Entry 4JK2 (X-ray diffraction, 4.20 A resolution (low resolution: residue-level contacts below are approximate; hydrogen-bond / salt-bridge calls are withheld)); this record covers chains B and D of the 6 polymer chains in the assembly.

== Chain B ==
Protein: Escherichia coli RNA polymerase alpha subunit
Source organism: Escherichia coli
Notes: EC 2.7.7.6
UniProt: P0A7Z4 (RPOA_ECOLI); numbering as in UniProt (aligned over 1-329)
Amino-acid sequence (329 residues; each row starts with the number of its first residue):
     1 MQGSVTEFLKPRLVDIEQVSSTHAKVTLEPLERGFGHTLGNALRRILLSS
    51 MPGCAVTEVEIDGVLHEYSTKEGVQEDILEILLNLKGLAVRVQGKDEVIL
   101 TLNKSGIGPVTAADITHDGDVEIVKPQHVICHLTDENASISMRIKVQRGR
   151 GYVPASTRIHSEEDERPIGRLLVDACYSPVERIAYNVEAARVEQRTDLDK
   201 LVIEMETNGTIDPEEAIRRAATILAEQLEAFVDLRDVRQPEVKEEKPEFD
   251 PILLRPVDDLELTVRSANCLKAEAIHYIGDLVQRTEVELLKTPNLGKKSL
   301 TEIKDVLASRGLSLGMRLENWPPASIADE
Disordered / not traced: 1-5, 158-167, 237-329
Curated features (UniProtKB/Swiss-Prot):
  - region: E162 to E165 (Required for interaction with Crp at class II promoters)
  - modified residue: R265 (ADP-ribosylarginine), K297 (N6-acetyllysine), K298 (N6-acetyllysine)
  - mutagenesis: R45 (R45C: In rpoA112; temperature-sensitive, blocks RNA polymerase assembly), E162 to E165 (5-fold decrease in CRP-class II promoter-dependent transcription), E165 (E165K: 5-fold decrease in CRP-class II promoter-dependent transcription), R191 (R191C: In rpoA101; temperature-sensitive)

== Chain D ==
Protein: Escherichia coli RNA polymerase beta' subunit
Source organism: Escherichia coli
Notes: EC 2.7.7.6
UniProt: P0A8T7 (RPOC_ECOLI); residues 1-1407 here = UniProt positions 1-1407
Amino-acid sequence (1407 residues; row label = number of the first residue in the row):
     1 MKDLLKFLKAQTKTEEFDAIKIALASPDMIRSWSFGEVKKPETINYRTFK
    51 PERDGLFCARIFGPVKDYECLCGKYKRLKHRGVICEKCGVEVTQTKVRRE
   101 RMGHIELASPTAHIWFLKSLPSRIGLLLDMPLRDIERVLYFESYVVIEGG
   151 MTNLERQQILTEEQYLDALEEFGDEFDAKMGAEAIQALLKSMDLEQECEQ
   201 LREELNETNSETKRKKLTKRIKLLEAFVQSGNKPEWMILTVLPVLPPDLR
   251 PLVPLDGGRFATSDLNDLYRRVINRNNRLKRLLDLAAPDIIVRNEKRMLQ
   301 EAVDALLDNGRRGRAITGSNKRPLKSLADMIKGKQGRFRQNLLGKRVDYS
   351 GRSVITVGPYLRLHQCGLPKKMALELFKPFIYGKLELRGLATTIKAAKKM
   401 VEREEAVVWDILDEVIREHPVLLNRAPTLHRLGIQAFEPVLIEGKAIQLH
   451 PLVCAAYNADFDGDQMAVHVPLTLEAQLEARALMMSTNNILSPANGEPII
   501 VPSQDVVLGLYYMTRDCVNAKGEGMVLTGPKEAERLYRSGLASLHARVKV
   551 RITEYEKDANGELVAKTSLKDTTVGRAILWMIVPKGLPYSIVNQALGKKA
   601 ISKMLNTCYRILGLKPTVIFADQIMYTGFAYAARSGASVGIDDMVIPEKK
   651 HEIISEAEAEVAEIQEQFQSGLVTAGERYNKVIDIWAAANDRVSKAMMDN
   701 LQTETVINRDGQEEKQVSFNSIYMMADSGARGSAAQIRQLAGMRGLMAKP
   751 DGSIIETPITANFREGLNVLQYFISTHGARKGLADTALKTANSGYLTRRL
   801 VDVAQDLVVTEDDCGTHEGIMMTPVIEGGDVKEPLRDRVLGRVTAEDVLK
   851 PGTADILVPRNTLLHEQWCDLLEENSVDAVKVRSVVSCDTDFGVCAHCYG
   901 RDLARGHIINKGEAIGVIAAQSIGEPGTQLTMRTFHIGGAASRAAAESSI
   951 QVKNKGSIKLSNVKSVVNSSGKLVITSRNTELKLIDEFGRTKESYKVPYG
  1001 AVLAKGDGEQVAGGETVANWDPHTMPVITEVSGFVRFTDMIDGQTITRQT
  1051 DELTGLSSLVVLDSAERTAGGKDLRPALKIVDAQGNDVLIPGTDMPAQYF
  1101 LPGKAIVQLEDGVQISSGDTLARIPQESGGTKDITGGLPRVADLFEARRP
  1151 KEPAILAEISGIVSFGKETKGKRRLVITPVDGSDPYEEMIPKWRQLNVFE
  1201 GERVERGDVISDGPEAPHDILRLRGVHAVTRYIVNEVQDVYRLQGVKIND
  1251 KHIEVIVRQMLRKATIVNAGSSDFLEGEQVEYSRVKIANRELEANGKVGA
  1301 TYSRDLLGITKASLATESFISAASFQETTRVLTEAAVAGKRDELRGLKEN
  1351 VIVGRLIPAGTGYAYHQDRMRRRAAGEAPAAPQVTAEDASASLAELLNAG
  1401 LGGSDNE
Disordered / not traced: 1-7, 334-343, 934-1132, 1377-1407
Bound ions: Zn2+ site 1: C70, C72, C85, C88; Zn2+ site 2: C814, C888, C898
Ligand contacts: 0O2 (guanosine 5'-(tetrahydrogen triphosphate) 3'-(trihydrogen diphosphate)): R362, L363, H364, K615, I619, D622
Curated features (UniProtKB/Swiss-Prot):
  - binding site (Zn(2+)): C70, C72, C85, C88, C814, C888, C895, C898
  - binding site (Mg(2+)): D460, D462, D464
  - modified residue: K983 (N6-acetyllysine)
  - mutagenesis: Q504 (Q504P: Resistant to antibiotics salinamide A and B), N690 (N690D: Resistant to antibiotics salinamide A and B), M697 (M697V: Resistant to antibiotics salinamide A and B), A735 (A735T: Resistant to antibiotics salinamide A and B), R738 (R738C/H/P/S: Resistant to antibiotics salinamide A and B), A748 (A748E: Resistant to antibiotics salinamide A and B), P758 (P758S/T: Resistant to antibiotics salinamide A and B), F763 (F763C: Resistant to antibiotics salinamide A and B), S775 (S775A: Resistant to antibiotics salinamide A and B), A779 (A779T/V: Resistant to antibiotics salinamide A and B), R780 (R780C: Resistant to antibiotics salinamide A and B), G782 (G782A/C: Resistant to antibiotics salinamide A and B), 1 further mutagenesis entry in UniProt
Reported in the primary citation:
  - binding site for 0O2: R362, K615

== How chain B and chain D interact ==
Residue-residue contacts (25; chain B residue first):
  R44(B) - Y537(D)
  R44(B) - R634(D)
  R45(B) - R538(D)
  L48(B) - E534(D)
  L48(B) - Y537(D)
  L48(B) - R538(D)
  S49(B) - R538(D)
  L83(B) - V526(D)
  L83(B) - L527(D)
  L83(B) - R551(D)
  N84(B) - R551(D)
  K86(B) - V526(D)
  K86(B) - R535(D)
  Y152(B) - L527(D)
  Y152(B) - R535(D)
  D174(B) - R535(D)
  S178(B) - E534(D)
  V180(B) - E534(D)
  E181(B) - K531(D)
  E181(B) - E534(D)
  R182(B) - M581(D)
  R191(B) - E443(D)
  E193(B) - D410(D)
  T196(B) - E443(D)
  E206(B) - P530(D)
Interface residues without a listed pair, chain B (21 interface residues in all): E80, A155, C176, I183
Interface residues without a listed pair, chain D (20 interface residues in all): L441, E523, M525, T528, A533, L569, I578

== In short ==
21 residues of chain B face 20 of chain D across their interface. Chain D binds compound 0O2. UniProt lists 6
mutagenesis sites on chain B; 8 Zn2+-binding residues, 3 Mg2+-binding residues and 13 mutagenesis sites on
chain D. The paper reports a binding site for 0O2 at R362(D) and K615(D).
Here chain B is Escherichia coli RNA polymerase alpha subunit and chain D is Escherichia coli RNA polymerase
beta' subunit, both from Escherichia coli. Entry 4JK2 (X-ray crystal structure of Escherichia coli sigma70
holoenzyme in complex with guanosine pentaphosphate (pppGpp)) was determined by X-ray diffraction, deposited
together with 4JK1.
